7NAD - chains 1 and m of the 26 polymer chains in the assembly; structure by electron microscopy, 3.04 A resolution.

# Chain 1
Molecule: 25S rRNA
From: Saccharomyces cerevisiae BY4741
Sequence (697 nucleotides; each row starts with the number of its first residue; note: 1856 numbers in that range are skipped by the numbering (no residue carries them; nothing is unmodelled there)):
   820 AUGCCUGAAU AGGGUGAAGC CAGAGGAAAC UCUGGUGGAG GCUCG
   893 CGAAUUUGGG UAU
  1446 AGUAGCAAAU AUUCAAAUGA GAACUUUGAA GACUGAAGUG GGGAAAGGUU CCACGUCAAC
  1506 AGCAGUUGGA CGUGGGUUAG UCGAUCCUAA GAGAUG
  1552 GUUUCAAAGG CCUGA
  1574 CAGGCCACCA UCGAAAGGGA AUCCGGUUAA GAUUCCGGAA CCUGGAUAUG GAUUCUUCAC
  1634 GGUAACGUAA CUGAAUGUGG AGACGUCGGC GCGAGCCCUG GGAGGAGUUA UCUUUUCUUC
  1694 UUAACAGCUU AUCACCCCGG AAUUGGUUUA UCCGGAGAUG GGGUCUUAUG GCUGGAAGAG
  1754 GCCAGCACCU UUGCUGGCUC CGGUGCGCUU GUGACGGCCC GUGAAAAUCC ACAGGAAGGA
  1814 AUAGUUUUCA UGCCAGGUCG UACUG
  1853 UCUCCAAGGU GAACAGCCUC UAGUUGAUAG AA
  1892 GAUAAGGGAA GUCGG
  1916 UCCGUAACUU CGGGAUAAGG AUUGGCUCUA AGGGUCGGGU AGUGAGGGCC UUGGUCA
  2050 CGGCCUUGG
  2080 CUUGCUACAA UUAACGAUCA ACUUAGAACU GGUACGGACA AGGGGAAUCU GACUG
  2318 UUAACGAGAU UCCCACUGUC CCUAUCUACU AUCUAGCGA
  3061 GGCUGUCUGA UCAGGCAUUG C
  3333 GUAAGCAGUA GAGUAGCC
  3356 GUUACGAUCU GCUGAGA

# Chain m
Name: Ribosome biogenesis protein ERB1
From: Saccharomyces cerevisiae BY4741
Chain sequence (429 residues; each row starts with the number of its first residue; note: 61 numbers in that range are skipped by the numbering (no residue carries them; nothing is unmodelled there)):
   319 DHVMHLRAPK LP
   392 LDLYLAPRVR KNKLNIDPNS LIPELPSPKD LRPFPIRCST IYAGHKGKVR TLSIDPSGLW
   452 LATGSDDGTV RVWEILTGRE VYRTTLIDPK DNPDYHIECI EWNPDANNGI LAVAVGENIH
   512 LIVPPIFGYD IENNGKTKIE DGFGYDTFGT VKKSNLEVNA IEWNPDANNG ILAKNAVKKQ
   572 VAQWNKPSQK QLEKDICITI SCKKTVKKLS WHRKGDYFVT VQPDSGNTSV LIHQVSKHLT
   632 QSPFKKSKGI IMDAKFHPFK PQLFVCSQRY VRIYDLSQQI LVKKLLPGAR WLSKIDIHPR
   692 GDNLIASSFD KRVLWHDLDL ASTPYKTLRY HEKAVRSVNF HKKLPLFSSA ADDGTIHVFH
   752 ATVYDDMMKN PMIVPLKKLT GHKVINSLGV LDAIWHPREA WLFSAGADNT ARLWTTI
Not modelled in the structure: 480-482, 552-564, 808

# How chain 1 and chain m interact
Pairs across the interface - 59 pairs, chain 1 then chain m:
  A1566(1) - Leu392(m)  base contact
  A1566(1) - Tyr395(m)  sugar contact
  A1566(1) - Leu396(m)  phosphate contact
  A1625(1) - Arg681(m)  hydrogen bond to the sugar
  A1625(1) - Arg703(m)  phosphate contact
  A1625(1) - Arg720(m)  salt bridge to the phosphate
  U1626(1) - Arg681(m)  salt bridge to the phosphate
  U1626(1) - Arg703(m)  salt bridge to the phosphate
  U1626(1) - Arg720(m)  salt bridge to the phosphate
  U1627(1) - Asp701(m)  hydrogen bond to the base
  U1627(1) - Lys702(m)  hydrogen bond to the base
  U1627(1) - Arg720(m)  base contact
  A1632(1) - Arg681(m)  hydrogen bond to the base
  C1633(1) - Arg660(m)  hydrogen bond to the base
  G1634(1) - Ile641(m)  sugar contact
  G1634(1) - Gln659(m)  hydrogen bond to the sugar
  G1634(1) - Trp682(m)  sugar contact
  G1635(1) - Ile641(m)  sugar contact
  G1640(1) - Arg660(m)  base contact
  U1641(1) - Arg660(m)  hydrogen bond to the base
  U1641(1) - Tyr661(m)  sugar contact
  A1642(1) - Arg660(m)  phosphate contact
  A1642(1) - Tyr661(m)  hydrogen bond to the phosphate
  A1642(1) - Leu677(m)  phosphate contact
  A1642(1) - Thr714(m)  base contact
  A1643(1) - Gly679(m)  base contact
  A1643(1) - Arg681(m)  base contact
  C1644(1) - Arg681(m)  hydrogen bond to the base
  U1703(1) - Lys637(m)  phosphate contact
  G1736(1) - Gly617(m)  phosphate contact
  G1736(1) - Asn618(m)  hydrogen bond to the phosphate
  U1737(1) - Ser638(m)  phosphate contact
  U1737(1) - Lys639(m)  phosphate contact
  C1738(1) - Lys639(m)  salt bridge to the phosphate
  U1815(1) - Lys404(m)  sugar contact
  U1815(1) - Leu405(m)  hydrogen bond to the sugar
  U1815(1) - Asn406(m)  base contact
  U1815(1) - Ile407(m)  hydrogen bond to the base
  U1815(1) - Pro409(m)  base contact
  A1816(1) - Lys402(m)  salt bridge to the phosphate
  A1816(1) - Asn403(m)  phosphate contact
  A1816(1) - Lys404(m)  salt bridge to the phosphate
  A1816(1) - Leu405(m)  hydrogen bond to the phosphate
  A1946(1) - Phe539(m)  base contact
  G1947(1) - Phe539(m)  phosphate contact
  G1948(1) - Phe534(m)  hydrogen bond to the sugar
  G1948(1) - Gly535(m)  base contact
  G1948(1) - Asp537(m)  sugar contact
  G1948(1) - Thr538(m)  hydrogen bond to the sugar
  G1948(1) - Phe539(m)  hydrogen bond to the phosphate
  G1949(1) - Phe534(m)  sugar contact
  G1949(1) - Lys577(m)  phosphate contact
  U1950(1) - Lys577(m)  salt bridge to the phosphate
  A2099(1) - Asp532(m)  hydrogen bond to the sugar
  A2099(1) - Gly535(m)  hydrogen bond to the sugar
  A2100(1) - Gly535(m)  sugar contact
  A2100(1) - Tyr536(m)  hydrogen bond to the phosphate
  A2100(1) - Thr538(m)  base contact
  A2100(1) - Thr541(m)  sugar contact
Also at the interface, not in a pair above, chain 1 (29 interface residues in all): C1701, U1702, A1704
Also at the interface, not in a pair above, chain m (46 interface residues in all): Asp615, Ser616, Thr619, Arg663, Leu672, Lys675, Pro678, Pro715, Thr718

# In short
29 residues of chain 1 and 46 residues of chain m are in contact; the contacts include 19 hydrogen bonds and 8
salt bridges. Among the polar pairs are U1627(1)-Asp701(m), U1627(1)-Lys702(m) and A1632(1)-Arg681(m).
Chain 1 is 25S rRNA and chain m is Ribosome biogenesis protein ERB1, both from Saccharomyces cerevisiae
BY4741; the structure, State E2 nucleolar 60S ribosomal biogenesis intermediate - Spb4 local refinement model,
was determined by electron microscopy together with 7R72 and 7U0H from the same study.
